Entry 5AXU (X-ray diffraction, 1.60 A resolution); this record covers chain A.

[Chain A]
Protein: Polyhedrin
Organism: Bombyx mori cypovirus 1
UniProt: P11041 (PYHD_CPVBM); residues 2-248 here = UniProt positions 2-248
Chain sequence (248 residues; each row starts with the number of its first residue):
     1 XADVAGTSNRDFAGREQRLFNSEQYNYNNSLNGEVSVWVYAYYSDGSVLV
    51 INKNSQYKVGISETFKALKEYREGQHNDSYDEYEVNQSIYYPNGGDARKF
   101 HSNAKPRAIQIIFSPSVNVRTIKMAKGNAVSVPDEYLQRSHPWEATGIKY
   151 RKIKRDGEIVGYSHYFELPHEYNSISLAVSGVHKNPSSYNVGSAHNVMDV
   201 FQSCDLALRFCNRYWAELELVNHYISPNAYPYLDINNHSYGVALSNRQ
Modified / non-standard residues: ACE (acetyl group) at position 1
Construct notes: acetylation (1); engineered mutation Ala-13 (Arg in P11041)
Small-molecule neighbours:
  - ATP (adenosine-5'-triphosphate): Tyr-25, Lys-152, Lys-154, Gly-157, Ile-159, Tyr-162, Lys-184
  - CTP (cytidine-5'-triphosphate): His-76, Asn-77, Asp-78, Ser-79, Tyr-80, Asp-81, Glu-84, Asp-96, Ala-97, Arg-98
UniProt features mapped onto this chain:
  - glycosylation (N-linked (GlcNAc...) asparagine): Asn-28, Asn-77, Asn-86, Asn-237
  - natural variant: His-101 (H101Y: In strain: A), Gln-248 (Q248QRLLV: In strain: A)
What the authors report for this chain:
  - mutagenesis - R13A: decreased stability in response to pH8.5

[Overview]
Bound to chain A: ATP and CTP. The paper reports that R13A reduces stability in response to pH8.5.
Chain A is Polyhedrin (Bombyx mori cypovirus 1); the structure, Crystal Structure of Cypovirus Polyhedra R13A
Mutant, was determined by X-ray diffraction, deposited together with 5AXV.
